PDB entry 8DEH | X-ray diffraction, 1.81 A resolution | chain A

Chain A:
Name: Caseinolytic peptidase B protein homolog
Source organism: Homo sapiens
Notes: EC 3.6.1.-
Reference sequence: Q9H078 (CLPB_HUMAN); residue numbers follow UniProt; this construct covers 132-351
Sequence (223 residues; numbered 129 to 351; the number before each row is that of its first residue):
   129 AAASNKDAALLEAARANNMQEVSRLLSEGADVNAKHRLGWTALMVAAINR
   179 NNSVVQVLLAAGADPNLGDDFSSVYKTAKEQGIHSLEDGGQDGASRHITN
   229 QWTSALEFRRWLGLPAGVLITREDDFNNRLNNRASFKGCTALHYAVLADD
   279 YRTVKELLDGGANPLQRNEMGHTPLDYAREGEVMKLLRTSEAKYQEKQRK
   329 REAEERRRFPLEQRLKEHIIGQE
Not modelled in the structure: 208-227, 245-256, 346-351
Differences from the reference sequence: expression tag (129-131)
Curated features (UniProtKB/Swiss-Prot):
  - binding site (ATP): H346, I348
  - natural variant: T268 (T268M: In MGCA7B), Y272 (Y272C: In MGCA7B)
  - mutagenesis: R178 (R178E: Shows higher order assembly but disaggregase activity is severely impaired by 70-80%), R257 (R257E: Shows higher order assembly but disaggregase activity is severely impaired by 70-80%)
What the authors report for this chain:
  - contacts within the chain: C267-Y272
  - disease-associated variants - T268M, A269T: unchanged catalytic activity
  - disease-associated variants - Y272C: increased catalytic activity on DTT

Summary:
Curated annotation (UniProt) lists ATP-binding residues H346 and I348 and 2 mutagenesis sites. The paper
reports that Y272C increases catalytic activity on DTT; contacts within the chain involving C267 and Y272; 3
substitutions were tested in all.
Chain A is Caseinolytic peptidase B protein homolog (Homo sapiens); the structure, Ankyrin domain of SKD3, was
determined by X-ray diffraction together with 8FDS from the same study.
